PDB entry 3DCK | X-ray diffraction, 1.80 A resolution | chains A and B

== Chain A (and B) ==
Protein: Chemical analogue HIV-1 protease
Notes: EC 3.4.23.16; fragment: HIV-1 protease; engineered mutation(s): D25N; chain B of this document is another copy of the same molecule, construct and numbering; everything in this record applies to it too
Chain sequence (99 residues; row label = number of the first residue in the row):
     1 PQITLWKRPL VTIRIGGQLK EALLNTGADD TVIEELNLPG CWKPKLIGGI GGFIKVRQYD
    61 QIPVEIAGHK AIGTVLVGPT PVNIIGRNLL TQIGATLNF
Modified positions: L36, L46 (norleucine; NLE); C41 (s-(2-amino-2-oxoethyl)-l-cysteine; YCM); A67, A95 (alpha-aminobutyric acid; ABA)
Small-molecule neighbours: KVI ((2S)-2-{[(2R,5S)-5-{[(2S,3S)-2-{[(2S,3R)-2-(acetylamino)-3-hydroxybutanoyl]amino}-3-methylpentanoyl]amino}-2-butyl-4-oxononanoyl]amino}-N~1~-[(2S)-1-amino-5-carbamimidamido-1-oxopentan-2-yl]pentanediamide): R8, L23, N25, G27, A28, D29, D30, V32, I47, G48, G49, I50, T80, P81, V82, I84

== Chain A / chain B interface ==
Residue-residue contacts (98; chain A residue first):
  P1(A) - L97(B)
  P1(A) - N98(B)
  P1(A) - F99(B)  hydrogen bond (backbone-backbone)
  Q2(A) - T96(B)
  Q2(A) - L97(B)
  Q2(A) - N98(B)  hydrogen bond
  I3(A) - T96(B)
  I3(A) - L97(B)  hydrogen bond (backbone-backbone)
  I3(A) - F99(B)  hydrophobic
  L5(A) - T26(B)
  L5(A) - R87(B)  hydrogen bond (backbone-side chain)
  L5(A) - L90(B)  hydrophobic
  L5(A) - T91(B)
  L5(A) - A95(B)
  W6(A) - R87(B)  hydrogen bond (backbone-side chain)
  W6(A) - T91(B)
  K7(A) - R87(B)
  R8(A) - D29(B)  salt bridge
  R8(A) - R87(B)
  P9(A) - T26(B)
  P9(A) - R87(B)
  L24(A) - T26(B)  hydrogen bond (backbone-side chain)
  L24(A) - L97(B)  hydrophobic
  L24(A) - F99(B)  hydrophobic
  N25(A) - N25(B)  hydrogen bond
  N25(A) - T26(B)
  N25(A) - G27(B)
  T26(A) - L5(B)
  T26(A) - P9(B)
  T26(A) - L24(B)  hydrogen bond (side chain-backbone)
  T26(A) - N25(B)
  T26(A) - T26(B)  hydrogen bond (side chain-backbone)
  T26(A) - L97(B)
  G27(A) - L23(B)
  G27(A) - N25(B)  hydrogen bond (backbone-side chain)
  D29(A) - R8(B)
  G48(A) - I50(B)
  G49(A) - I50(B)
  G49(A) - P81(B)
  I50(A) - G48(B)
  I50(A) - G49(B)
  I50(A) - I50(B)  hydrogen bond (backbone-backbone)
  I50(A) - G51(B)  hydrogen bond (backbone-backbone)
  I50(A) - G52(B)
  I50(A) - I54(B)  hydrophobic
  I50(A) - T80(B)
  I50(A) - I84(B)  hydrophobic
  G51(A) - G51(B)
  G51(A) - G52(B)
  G51(A) - I54(B)
  G52(A) - I50(B)
  G52(A) - G51(B)
  I54(A) - I50(B)
  A67(A) - F99(B)
  H69(A) - F99(B)  hydrogen bond (side chain-backbone)
  T80(A) - I50(B)
  I84(A) - I50(B)  hydrophobic
  R87(A) - L5(B)  hydrogen bond (side chain-backbone)
  R87(A) - W6(B)  hydrogen bond (side chain-backbone)
  R87(A) - K7(B)
  R87(A) - R8(B)
  R87(A) - P9(B)
  T91(A) - L5(B)
  T91(A) - W6(B)
  I93(A) - F99(B)
  G94(A) - N98(B)
  G94(A) - F99(B)
  A95(A) - L5(B)
  A95(A) - L97(B)
  A95(A) - N98(B)
  A95(A) - F99(B)
  T96(A) - Q2(B)  hydrogen bond
  T96(A) - I3(B)
  T96(A) - T4(B)
  T96(A) - T96(B)
  T96(A) - L97(B)
  T96(A) - N98(B)  hydrogen bond (backbone-backbone)
  L97(A) - P1(B)
  L97(A) - Q2(B)
  L97(A) - I3(B)  hydrogen bond (backbone-backbone)
  L97(A) - L24(B)  hydrophobic
  L97(A) - T26(B)
  L97(A) - A95(B)
  L97(A) - T96(B)
  L97(A) - L97(B)  hydrophobic
  N98(A) - P1(B)
  N98(A) - Q2(B)  hydrogen bond
  N98(A) - G94(B)
  N98(A) - A95(B)
  N98(A) - T96(B)  hydrogen bond (backbone-backbone)
  N98(A) - N98(B)  hydrogen bond
  F99(A) - P1(B)  hydrogen bond (backbone-backbone)
  F99(A) - I3(B)  hydrophobic
  F99(A) - L24(B)  hydrophobic
  F99(A) - H69(B)
  F99(A) - I93(B)
  F99(A) - G94(B)
  F99(A) - A95(B)
Interface residues without a listed pair, chain A (38 interface residues in all): T4, L23, I47, F53, I66, L90
Interface residues without a listed pair, chain B (40 interface residues in all): V32, I47, F53, I66, A67

== Overview ==
The interface between chain A and chain B involves 38 residues on one side and 40 on the other; the contacts
include 22 hydrogen bonds and 1 salt bridge. Polar pairs include R8(A)-D29(B), Q2(A)-N98(B) and L5(A)-R87(B).
Ligands of chain A: compound KVI.
Chain A and chain B are both Chemical analogue HIV-1 protease; the structure, X-ray structure of D25N chemical
analogue of HIV-1 protease complexed with ketomethylene isostere inhibitor, was determined by X-ray
diffraction together with 3DCR from the same study.
